Entry 7KPV (electron microscopy, 3.80 A resolution); this record covers chains A and C of the 4 polymer chains in the assembly.

[Chain A]
Protein: Meiotic mRNA stability protein kinase SSN3
Organism: Saccharomyces cerevisiae (strain ATCC 204508 / S288c)
Notes: EC 2.7.11.22, 2.7.11.23
Reference sequence: P39073 (SSN3_YEAST); residues 1-555 here = UniProt positions 1-555
Chain sequence (555 residues; numbered 1 to 555; the number before each row is that of its first residue):
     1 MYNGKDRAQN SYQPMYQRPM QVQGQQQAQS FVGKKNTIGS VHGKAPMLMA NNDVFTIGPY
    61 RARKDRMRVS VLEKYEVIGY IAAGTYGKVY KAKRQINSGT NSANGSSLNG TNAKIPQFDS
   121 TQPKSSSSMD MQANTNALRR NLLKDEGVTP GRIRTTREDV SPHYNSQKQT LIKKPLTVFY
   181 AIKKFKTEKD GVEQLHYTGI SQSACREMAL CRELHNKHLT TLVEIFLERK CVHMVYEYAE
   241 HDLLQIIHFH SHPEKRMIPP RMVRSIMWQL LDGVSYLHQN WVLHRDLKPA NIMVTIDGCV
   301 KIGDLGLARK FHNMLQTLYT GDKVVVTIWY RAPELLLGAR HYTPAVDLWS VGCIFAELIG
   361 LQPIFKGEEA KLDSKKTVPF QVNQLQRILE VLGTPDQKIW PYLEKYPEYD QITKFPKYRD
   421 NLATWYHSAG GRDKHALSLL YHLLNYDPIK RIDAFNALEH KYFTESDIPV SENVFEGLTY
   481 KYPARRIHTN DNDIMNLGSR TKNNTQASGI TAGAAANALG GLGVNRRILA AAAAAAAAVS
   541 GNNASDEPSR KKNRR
Not modelled in the structure: 1-47, 97-173, 190-194, 372-374, 490-555
Swiss-Prot annotation at these positions:
  - active site: Asp286 (Proton acceptor)
  - binding site (ATP): Ile81 to Val89, Lys183
  - mutagenesis: Lys183 (K183R: In UME5-4; loss of activity), Asp304 (D304A: Abrogates kinase activity and transcriptional repression)
What the authors report for this chain:
  - contacts within the chain: Trp281-Phe311 (hydrophobic contact), Tyr319-Arg340, Thr317-Arg340, Arg285-Tyr342 (hydrogen bond), Leu318-Tyr342, Phe311-Pro344 (hydrophobic contact)
  - mutagenesis - D410R: unchanged binding to Mediator of RNA polymerase II transcription subunit 12 (chain C)
  - conformationally variable residues (side-chain flip): Tyr342

[Chain C]
Protein: Mediator of RNA polymerase II transcription subunit 12
Organism: Saccharomyces cerevisiae (strain ATCC 204508 / S288c)
Reference sequence: P25648 (SRB8_YEAST); residues 1-1427 here = UniProt positions 1-1427
Chain sequence (1427 residues; each row starts with the number of its first residue):
     1 MNNGSGRYLL TPPDDLHPYV PSSKPQEQVY PDFKPWEHTA AEDQILANFV AKGFYHTPMV
    61 NFESISARSS VHESLVTQSN ILSQQFDKII KIREDHINKI PSNSTTTLHG PGFQLPNRIT
   121 LTDHRKETWL HELSSSHTSL VKIGKFIPHG LKRRQVIEQC YLKFIPLKRA IWLIKCCYFI
   181 EWKSNHKKKR SNAAGADDAI SMHLLKDWTD TFVYILEKLI FDMTNHYNDS QQLRTWKRQI
   241 SYFLKLLGNC YSLRLINKEI FHHWLVEFIN KMENFEFLPL SLHILMIFWN DICQIDTNAP
   301 VAATITSSQK EPFFLVTKIT DMLLHKYYIV SSSKSMINDE NYIINDIKKN NKIKLNILKI
   361 LSSLILKIFQ EQSLEVFIFP TSNWEIYKPL LFEIVSNADT NQNSDMKKKL ELISYRNESL
   421 KNNSSIRNVI MSASNANDFQ LTIVTCKQFP KLSCIQLNCI DTQFTKLLDD NPTEFDWPTY
   481 VDQNPLTMHK IIQLILWSIH PSRQFDHYES NQLVAKLLLL RINSTDEDLH EFQIEDAIWS
   541 LVFQLAKNFS AQKRVVSYMM PSLYRLLNIL ITYGIIKVPT YIRKLISSGL LYLQDSNDKF
   601 VHVQLLINLK ISPLMKSQYN MVLRNVMEYD VKFYEIFNFD QLVEITEQIK MRILSNDITN
   661 LQLSKTPLSI KIMVAEWYLS HLCSGILSSV NRTVLLKIFK IFCIDLEVFH HFFKWIEFIV
   721 YHQLLSDIES LEALMDILLC YQKLFSQFIN DHILFTKTFI FIYKKVLKEK DVPAYNVTSF
   781 MPFWKFFMKN FPFVLKVDND LRIELQSVYN DEKLKTEKLK NDKSEVLKVY SMINNSNQAV
   841 GQTWNFPEVF QVNIRFLLHN SEIIDTNTSK QFQKARNNVM LLIATNLKEY NKFMSIFLKR
   901 KDFTNKNLIQ LISLKLLTFE VTQNVLGLEY IIRLLPINLE NNDGSYGLFL KYHKEQFIKS
   961 NFEKILLTCY ELEKKYHGNE CEINYYEILL KILITYGSSP KLLATSTKII MLLLNDSVEN
  1021 SSNILEDILY YSTCPSETDL NDIPLGSGQP DNDTVVTNDD KSDDDDHTVD EIDHVEYYVM
  1081 MDFANLWVFQ AFTCFCIKKI MENNEPAMAM EDLKNFIFQI IEITNSNDLC SQIFDQLKDM
  1141 QTIEMITQIV EKDFCTSCLQ NNNQKIDDNY IVVVIEIITS LSMRFQRETS GMIVISMENY
  1201 HLLIKIIRQL SELNEGNLSK REIQIDAVLK IFSFHQDSIF QRIIADLSAD KPTSPFIDSI
  1261 CKLFDKISFN LRLKLFLYEI LSSLKSFAIY SSTIDAPAFH TSGKVELPKK LLNLPPFQVS
  1321 SFVKETKLHS GDYGEEEDAD QEESFSLNLG IGIVEIAHEN EQKWLIYDKK DHKYVCTFSM
  1381 EPYHFISNYN TKYTDDMATG SNDTTAFNDS CVNLSLFDAR FERKNPH
Not modelled in the structure: 1-3, 297-308, 419-1343
What the authors report for this chain:
  - mutagenesis - E42A, I45R, L46R, K52P, G53D, E73A: unchanged binding to Cdk8/CycC
  - mutagenesis - E42A, L46R, K52P, G53D: decreased catalytic activity on Cdk8/CycC
  - mutagenesis - I45R, E73A: unchanged catalytic activity on Cdk8/CycC

[Chain A / chain C interface]
Residue-residue contacts (45):
  Asn216(A) - Leu9(C)
  Trp268(A) - Gly6(C)
  Trp268(A) - Tyr8(C)
  Asp272(A) - Tyr8(C)
  Tyr276(A) - Leu9(C)  hydrophobic
  Gln279(A) - Leu9(C)
  Gln279(A) - Leu10(C)
  Gln279(A) - Thr11(C)
  Gln279(A) - Pro35(C)
  Gln279(A) - Trp36(C)  hydrogen bond (backbone-backbone)
  Trp281(A) - Lys34(C)  hydrogen bond (side chain-backbone)
  Trp281(A) - Pro35(C)
  Trp281(A) - Trp36(C)
  Phe311(A) - Trp36(C)
  His312(A) - His56(C)
  Asn313(A) - His56(C)
  Met314(A) - Tyr55(C)
  Met314(A) - His56(C)
  Leu315(A) - Tyr55(C)
  Thr317(A) - Gly53(C)
  Thr317(A) - Phe54(C)
  Arg340(A) - Ala51(C)  hydrogen bond (side chain-backbone)
  Arg340(A) - Lys52(C)  hydrogen bond (side chain-backbone)
  His341(A) - Ile45(C)
  His341(A) - Leu46(C)
  His341(A) - Phe49(C)
  His341(A) - Phe54(C)
  Thr343(A) - Glu42(C)  hydrogen bond
  Thr343(A) - Leu46(C)
  Pro344(A) - Glu42(C)
  Tyr402(A) - Ala47(C)  hydrophobic
  Lys405(A) - Ala51(C)
  Tyr406(A) - Val50(C)  hydrophobic
  Pro407(A) - Ala51(C)  hydrophobic
  Pro448(A) - Leu46(C)
  Ile449(A) - His38(C)
  Ile449(A) - Asp43(C)
  Ile449(A) - Leu46(C)  hydrophobic
  Asp453(A) - His38(C)
  Phe455(A) - Tyr8(C)  hydrophobic
  Phe455(A) - Leu10(C)  hydrophobic
  Leu458(A) - Tyr8(C)  hydrophobic
  Val470(A) - Ser5(C)
  Ser471(A) - Ser5(C)
  Glu472(A) - Ser5(C)  hydrogen bond (backbone-side chain)
Interface residues without a listed pair, chain A (32 interface residues in all): Ser275, His278, Asn280, Ala339
Interface residues without a listed pair, chain C (25 interface residues in all): Gly4, Glu37
Interface features reported in the paper:
  - pairs named by the authors: Phe311(A)-Trp36(C) (hydrophobic contact)
  - hot spots on chain A (mutagenesis) - I449E: decreased binding to Mediator of RNA polymerase II transcription subunit 12 (chain C)
  - interface residues, chain C: Pro35(C), Glu42(C), Leu46(C), Ala51(C), Lys52(C), Gly53(C), Phe54(C)

[Summary]
32 residues of chain A and 25 residues of chain C are in contact; the contacts include 6 hydrogen bonds. Polar
contacts include Trp281(A)-Lys34(C), Arg340(A)-Ala51(C) and Arg340(A)-Lys52(C). The paper describes a
hydrophobic contact between Phe311(A) and Trp36(C). From the paper: E42A, L46R and K52P of chain C, among
others, reduce catalytic activity on Cdk8/CycC; interface residues Pro35(C), Glu42(C) and Leu46(C) among
others; 8 substitutions were tested in all.
Here chain A is Meiotic mRNA stability protein kinase SSN3 and chain C is Mediator of RNA polymerase II
transcription subunit 12, both from Saccharomyces cerevisiae (strain ATCC 204508 / S288c). Entry 7KPV
(Structure of kinase and Central lobes of yeast CKM) was determined by electron microscopy (same publication
as 7KPX).
